PDB entry 7M7I | electron microscopy, 3.40 A resolution | chains B and E of the 6 polymer chains in the assembly

Chain B:
Molecule: EryAI
Source organism: Saccharopolyspora erythraea
Reference sequence: Q5UNP6 (Q5UNP6_SACER); the construct has insertions or renumbered stretches relative to UniProt, so the offset changes along the chain: 32-1485 = UniProt 557-2010; 1491-1573 = UniProt 3463-3545
Amino-acid sequence (1593 residues; each row starts with the number of its first residue):
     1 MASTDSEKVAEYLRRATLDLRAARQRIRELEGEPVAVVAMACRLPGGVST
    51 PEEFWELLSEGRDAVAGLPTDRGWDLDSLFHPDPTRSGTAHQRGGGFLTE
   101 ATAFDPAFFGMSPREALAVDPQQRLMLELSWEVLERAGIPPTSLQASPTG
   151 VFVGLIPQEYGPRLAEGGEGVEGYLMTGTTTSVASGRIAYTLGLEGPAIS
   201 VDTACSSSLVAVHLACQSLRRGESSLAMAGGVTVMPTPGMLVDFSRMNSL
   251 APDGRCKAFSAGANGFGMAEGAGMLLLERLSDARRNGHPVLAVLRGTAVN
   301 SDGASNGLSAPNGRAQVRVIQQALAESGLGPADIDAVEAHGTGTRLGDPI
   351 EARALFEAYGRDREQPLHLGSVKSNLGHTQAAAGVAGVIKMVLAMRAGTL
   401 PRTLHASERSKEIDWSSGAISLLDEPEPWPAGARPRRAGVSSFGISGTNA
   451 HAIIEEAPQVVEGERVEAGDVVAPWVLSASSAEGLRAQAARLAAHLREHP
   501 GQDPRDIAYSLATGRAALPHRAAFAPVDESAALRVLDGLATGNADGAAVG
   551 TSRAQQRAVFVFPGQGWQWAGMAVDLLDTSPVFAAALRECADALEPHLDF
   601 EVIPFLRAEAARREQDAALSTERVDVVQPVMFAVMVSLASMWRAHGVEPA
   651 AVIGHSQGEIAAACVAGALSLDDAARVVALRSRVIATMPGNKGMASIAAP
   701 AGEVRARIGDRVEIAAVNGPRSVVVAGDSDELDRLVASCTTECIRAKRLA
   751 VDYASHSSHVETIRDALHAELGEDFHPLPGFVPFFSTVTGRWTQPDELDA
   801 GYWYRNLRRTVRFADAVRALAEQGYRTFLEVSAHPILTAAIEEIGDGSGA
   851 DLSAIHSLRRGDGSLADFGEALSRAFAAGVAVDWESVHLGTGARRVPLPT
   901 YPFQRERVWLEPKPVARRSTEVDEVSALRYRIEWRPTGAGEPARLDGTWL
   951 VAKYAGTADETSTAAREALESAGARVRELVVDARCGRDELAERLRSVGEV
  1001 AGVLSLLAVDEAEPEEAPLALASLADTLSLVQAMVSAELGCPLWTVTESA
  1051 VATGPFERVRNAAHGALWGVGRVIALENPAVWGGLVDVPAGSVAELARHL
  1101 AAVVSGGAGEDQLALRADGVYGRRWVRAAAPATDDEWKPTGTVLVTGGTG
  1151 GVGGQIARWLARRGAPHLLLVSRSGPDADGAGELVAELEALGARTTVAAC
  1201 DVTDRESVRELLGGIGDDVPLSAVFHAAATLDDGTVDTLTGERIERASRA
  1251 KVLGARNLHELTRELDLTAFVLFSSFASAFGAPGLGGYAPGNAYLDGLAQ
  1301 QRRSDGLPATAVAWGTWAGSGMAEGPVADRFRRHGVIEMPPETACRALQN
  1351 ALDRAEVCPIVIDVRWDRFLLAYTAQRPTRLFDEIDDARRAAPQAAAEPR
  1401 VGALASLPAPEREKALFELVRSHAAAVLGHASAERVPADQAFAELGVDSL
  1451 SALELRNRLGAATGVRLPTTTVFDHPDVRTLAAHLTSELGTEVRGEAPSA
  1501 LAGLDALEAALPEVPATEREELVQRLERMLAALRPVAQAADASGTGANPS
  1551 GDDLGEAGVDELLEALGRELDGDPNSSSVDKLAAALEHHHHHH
Disordered / not traced: 913-1403, 1491-1593
Sequence notes: expression tag (1-31, 1574-1593); linker (1486-1490)
Covalent attachments: compound PN7 linked to S1449

Chain E:
Molecule: 1B2 (light chain)
Source organism: Saccharopolyspora erythraea
Amino-acid sequence (249 residues; each row starts with the number of its first residue):
     1 MAEVQLVQSGGGLVQPGRSLRLSCTASGFTFGDYAMSWVRQAPGKGLEWV
    51 GFIRSKAYGGTTEYAASVKGRFTISRDDSKSIAYLQMNSLKTEDTAVYYC
   101 TRGGTLFDYWGQGTLVTVSSASTKGPSVFPLAPSSKSTSGGTAALGCLVK
   151 DYFPEPVTVSWNSGALTSGVHTFPAVLQSSGLYSLSSVVTVPSSSLGTQT
   201 YICNVNHKPSNTKVDKKVEPKSCAALVPRGSAHHHHHHAADYKDDDDKA
Disordered / not traced: 1-2, 136-142, 194-199, 221-249
Disulfides: C24-C100, C147-C203

Chain B / chain E interface:
Pairs across the interface (23; chain B residue first):
  M1(B) with R54(E), hydrogen bond (backbone-side chain); E63(E)
  S6(B) with Y58(E), hydrogen bond (backbone-side chain)
  E7(B) with R54(E); Y58(E)
  K8(B) with T105(E)
  A10(B) with Y58(E)
  E11(B) with R102(E); G103(E); L106(E)
  Y12(B) with L106(E), hydrophobic
  R14(B) with F29(E); T30(E); D33(E), salt bridge; Y34(E), hydrogen bond
  R15(B) with R102(E); L106(E); D108(E), salt bridge
  L18(B) with F29(E), hydrophobic; Y34(E)
  H776(B) with K213(E)
  P779(B) with S163(E)
  D796(B) with S163(E), hydrogen bond
Other interface residues (no listed pair), chain B (16 interface residues in all): A2, P777, L778
Other interface residues (no listed pair), chain E (15 interface residues in all): F52

In short:
The interface between chain B and chain E involves 16 residues on one side and 15 on the other; the contacts
include 4 hydrogen bonds and 2 salt bridges. Polar pairs include R14(B)-D33(E), R15(B)-D108(E) and
M1(B)-R54(E). Compound PN7 is covalently linked to S1449(B).
Here chain B is EryAI and chain E is 1B2 (light chain), both from Saccharopolyspora erythraea. Entry 7M7I
(6-Deoxyerythronolide B synthase (DEBS) module 1 in complex with antibody fragment 1B2 (TE-free)) was
determined by electron microscopy together with 7M7E, 7M7F, 7M7G, 7M7H and 7M7J from the same study.
